Entry 6UQE (electron microscopy, 3.00 A resolution); this record covers chains J and K of the 22 polymer chains in the assembly.

Chain J (and K):
Name: ATP-dependent Clp protease proteolytic subunit
Organism: Escherichia coli K-12
Notes: EC 3.4.21.92; chain K of this document is another copy of the same molecule, construct and numbering; everything in this record applies to it too
UniProt: A0A0K4NM46 (A0A0K4NM46_ECOLX); residues 15-206 here = UniProt positions 15-206
Chain sequence (192 residues; each row starts with the number of its first residue):
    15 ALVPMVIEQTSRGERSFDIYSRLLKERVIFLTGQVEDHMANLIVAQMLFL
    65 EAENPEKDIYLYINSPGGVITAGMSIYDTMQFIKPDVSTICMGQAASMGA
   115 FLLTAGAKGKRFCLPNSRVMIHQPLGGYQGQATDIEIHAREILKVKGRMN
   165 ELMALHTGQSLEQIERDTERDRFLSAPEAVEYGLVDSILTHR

How chain J and chain K interact:
Pairs across the interface - 48 pairs, chain J then chain K:
  Arg-29(J) with Ile-21(K); Gly-27(K), hydrogen bond (side chain-backbone); Glu-28(K), salt bridge
  Phe-31(J) with Ile-21(K), hydrophobic; Ser-30(K)
  Asp-32(J) with Ala-15(K)
  Tyr-34(J) with Ala-15(K), hydrophobic
  Ser-35(J) with Pro-18(K); Met-19(K), hydrogen bond (side chain-backbone)
  Leu-38(J) with Ile-33(K), hydrophobic
  His-52(J) with Thr-46(K)
  Asn-55(J) with Tyr-34(K), hydrogen bond; Phe-44(K); Thr-46(K); Met-106(K)
  Leu-56(J) with Leu-16(K); Ile-33(K), hydrophobic; Tyr-34(K)
  Ala-59(J) with Leu-37(K), hydrophobic
  Gln-60(J) with Pro-18(K); Ile-33(K)
  Phe-63(J) with Val-20(K), hydrophobic; Arg-36(K)
  Glu-65(J) with Arg-206(K), salt bridge
  Glu-67(J) with Arg-36(K), salt bridge
  Thr-85(J) with Gly-107(K); Gln-108(K)
  Met-88(J) with Asn-130(K)
  Ser-89(J) with Gly-107(K)
  Tyr-91(J) with Asn-130(K)
  Asp-92(J) with Leu-128(K); Pro-129(K); Asn-130(K), hydrogen bond
  Gln-95(J) with His-205(K), hydrogen bond (backbone-side chain)
  Phe-96(J) with Thr-204(K); His-205(K); Arg-206(K), hydrogen bond (backbone-backbone)
  Lys-98(J) with Arg-206(K), hydrogen bond (side chain-backbone)
  Gln-145(J) with Arg-184(K), hydrogen bond
  Thr-147(J) with Arg-184(K)
  Asp-148(J) with Arg-184(K), salt bridge
  Ile-151(J) with Arg-184(K); Asp-185(K)
  His-152(J) with Asp-185(K), salt bridge; Phe-187(K)
  Glu-155(J) with Arg-132(K), salt bridge; Phe-187(K)
  Arg-162(J) with Asn-130(K), hydrogen bond
Interface residues without a listed pair, chain J (34 interface residues in all): Val-17, Asp-51, Leu-62, Val-159, Leu-166
Interface residues without a listed pair, chain K (34 interface residues in all): Glu-22, Gly-47, Tyr-76, Asn-78, Ser-131, Leu-203

Summary:
Chain J and chain K each contribute 34 residues to their interface; the contacts include 9 hydrogen bonds and
6 salt bridges. Among the polar pairs are Arg-29(J)/Glu-28(K), Glu-65(J)/Arg-206(K) and Glu-67(J)/Arg-36(K).
Both chains are ATP-dependent Clp protease proteolytic subunit (Escherichia coli K-12). Entry 6UQE (ClpA/ClpP
Disengaged State bound to RepA-GFP) was determined by electron microscopy together with 6UQO, 6W1Z, 6W20,
6W21, 6W22, 6W23 and 6W24 from the same study.
